Entry 2FW5 (X-ray diffraction, 2.00 A resolution); this record covers chain A.

== Chain A ==
Molecule: DHC, diheme cytochrome c
From: Rhodobacter sphaeroides
UniProt: Q3J4W3 (Q3J4W3_RHOS4); residues 1-139 here correspond to UniProt positions 23-161 (UniProt number = residue number + 22)
Amino-acid sequence (139 residues; row label = number of the first residue in the row):
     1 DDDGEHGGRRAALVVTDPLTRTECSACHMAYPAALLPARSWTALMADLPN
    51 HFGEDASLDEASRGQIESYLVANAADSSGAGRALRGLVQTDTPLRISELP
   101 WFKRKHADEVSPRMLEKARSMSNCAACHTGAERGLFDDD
Not modelled in the structure: 1-11, 137-139
Covalent attachments: heme c (HEC) linked to Cys24, Cys27, Cys124, Cys127
Ion coordination: heme c Fe site 1: His28, His51; heme c Fe site 2: His106, His128
Ligand contacts:
  - heme c (HEC), molecule 1: Leu13, Tyr31, Leu35, Arg82, Ile96, Trp101, Phe102, Lys105, His106, Glu109, Val110, Met114, Leu115, Ala118, Ser120, Met121, Ser122, Asn123, His128, Phe136
  - heme c (HEC), molecule 2: Glu23, Ala26, His28, Tyr31, Leu36, Trp41, Leu44, Met45, Leu48, His51, Phe52, Glu54, Asp55, Ala56, Leu58, Ile66, Leu70, Leu94, Arg95, Ile96, Ser97, Ser120, Ser122

== In short ==
Covalently linked heme c: at Cys27 and Cys124. The heme c Fe site 1 is built by His28 and His51. The heme c Fe
site 2 is built by His106 and His128.
Chain A is DHC, diheme cytochrome c (Rhodobacter sphaeroides); the structure, Diheme cytochrome c from
Rhodobacter sphaeroides, was determined by X-ray diffraction (same publication as 2FWT).
